8VAR - chains B and F of the 9 polymer chains in the assembly; structure by electron microscopy, 3.90 A resolution.

[Chain B]
Name: DNA polymerase III subunit tau
Organism: Escherichia coli
Notes: EC 2.7.7.7
Reference sequence: P06710 (DPO3X_ECOLI); residues 1-373 here = UniProt positions 1-373
Amino-acid sequence (376 residues; row label = number of the first residue in the row; numbers below 1 keep their minus sign (Gly-2 is residue -2)):
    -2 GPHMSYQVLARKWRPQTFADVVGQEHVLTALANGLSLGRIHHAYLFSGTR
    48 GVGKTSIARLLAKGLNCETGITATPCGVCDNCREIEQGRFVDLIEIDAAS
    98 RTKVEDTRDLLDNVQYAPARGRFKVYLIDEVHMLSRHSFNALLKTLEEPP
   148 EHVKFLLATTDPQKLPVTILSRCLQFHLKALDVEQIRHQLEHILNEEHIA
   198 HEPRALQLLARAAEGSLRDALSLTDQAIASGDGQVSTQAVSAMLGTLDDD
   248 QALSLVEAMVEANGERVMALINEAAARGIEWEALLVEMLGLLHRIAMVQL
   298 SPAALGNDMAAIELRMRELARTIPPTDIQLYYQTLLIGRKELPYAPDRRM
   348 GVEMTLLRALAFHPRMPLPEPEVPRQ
Disordered / not traced: -2 to 0, 363-373
Construct notes: expression tag (-2 to 0)
UniProt features mapped onto this chain:
  - binding site (ATP): Gly45 to Thr52
  - binding site (Zn(2+)): Cys64, Cys73, Cys76, Cys79
  - mutagenesis: Gly118 (G118D: In dnaX2016(Ts); present in both isoforms, unable to grow at 42 degrees Celsius)
Ion coordination: Mg2+: Thr52 (together with ADP); Zn2+: Cys64, Cys73, Cys76, Cys79
Residues lining bound ligands: ADP / beryllium trifluoride: Leu6, Ala7, Arg8, Trp10, Arg11, Pro12, Asp17, Val18, Val19, Gln21, Arg47, Gly48, Val49, Gly50, Lys51, Thr52, Ser53, Asp126, Glu127, Thr157, Leu214, Arg215, Leu218
What the authors report for this chain:
  - catalytic residues: Glu127 (citing earlier work)
  - mutagenesis - K141A: decreased catalytic activity

[Chain F]
Name: Beta sliding clamp
Organism: Escherichia coli
Reference sequence: P0A988 (DPO3B_ECOLI); numbering as in UniProt (aligned over 1-366)
Amino-acid sequence (369 residues; each row starts with the number of its first residue; numbers below 1 keep their minus sign (Gly-2 is residue -2)):
    -2 GPHMKFTVEREHLLKPLQQVSGPLGGRPTLPILGNLLLQVADGTLSLTGT
    48 DLEMEMVARVALVQPHEPGATTVPARKFFDICRGLPEGAEIAVQLEGERM
    98 LVRSGRSRFSLSTLPAADFPNLDDWQSEVEFTLPQATMKRLIEATQFSMA
   148 HQDVRYYLNGMLFETEGEELRTVATDGHRLAVCSMPIGQSLPSHSVIVPR
   198 KGVIELMRMLDGGDNPLRVQIGSNNIRAHVGDFIFTSKLVDGRFPDYRRV
   248 LPKNPDKHLEAGCDLLKQAFARAAILSNEKFRGVRLYVSENQLKITANNP
   298 EQEEAEEILDVTYSGAEMEIGFNVSYVLDVLNALKCENVRMMLTDSVSSV
   348 QIEDAASQSAAYVVMPMRL
Construct notes: expression tag (-2 to 0)
UniProt features mapped onto this chain:
  - binding site (DNA): Arg24, Arg73, Gln149, Tyr153, Tyr154
  - mutagenesis: Arg24 (R24A: Mild defect in DNA replication, impaired loading of clamp on DNA, polymerase speed is wild-type. More severe replication defect and very poor clamp loading; when associated with A-149), Gly66 (G66E: In dnaN159; a temperature- and UV-sensitive mutation, displays altered DNA polymerase usage, chronically induced SOS response; when associated with A-174), Ala133 (A133T: Reduction of synthesis of beta*, probably due to mutation of its promoter), Met135 (M135L: 3-fold reduction of synthesis of beta*, probably due to loss of its start codon), Met146 (M146L: No effect on synthesis of beta*), Gln149 (Q149A: Mild defect in DNA replication, impaired loading of clamp on DNA, polymerase speed is wild-type. More severe replication defect and very poor clamp loading; when associated with A-24), Tyr153 to Tyr154 (Very poor loading of clamp on DNA, polymerase speed is wild-type), Gly174 (G174A: In dnaN159; a temperature- and UV-sensitive mutation, displays altered DNA polymerase usage, chronically induced SOS response; when associated with A-66), Gln265 to Leu366 (In dnaN806; temperature sensitive), Ile272 to Leu273 (Monomeric in solution, binds very tightly to subunit delta (holA). The monomer binds tightly to linear and circular DNA. Cannot bind both Pol III and IV simultaneously)
What the authors report for this chain:
  - binding site for the 30-nt DNA strand: Gly23, Arg24, Arg80

[Interface between chain B and chain F]
Residue-residue contacts (17):
  Ser97(B) - Arg24(F)  hydrogen bond
  Arg98(B) - Pro25(F)  hydrogen bond (side chain-backbone)
  Arg98(B) - Thr26(F)  hydrogen bond
  Asp103(B) - Arg24(F)  salt bridge
  Arg105(B) - Gln149(F)
  Leu107(B) - Thr26(F)
  Asp109(B) - Gln149(F)  hydrogen bond
  Gln112(B) - Tyr153(F)
  Gln112(B) - Val237(F)
  Gln112(B) - Asp238(F)  hydrogen bond (backbone-backbone)
  Tyr113(B) - Glu50(F)  hydrogen bond
  Tyr113(B) - Pro196(F)
  Tyr113(B) - Lys235(F)
  Tyr113(B) - Leu236(F)
  Tyr113(B) - Asp238(F)
  Ala114(B) - Asp238(F)  hydrogen bond (backbone-side chain)
  Pro147(B) - Tyr153(F)
Interface residues without a listed pair, chain B (15 interface residues in all): Lys100, Asp106, Asn110, Glu145, His149
Interface residues without a listed pair, chain F (12 interface residues in all): Lys198

[Overview]
The interface between chain B and chain F involves 15 residues on one side and 12 on the other; the contacts
include 7 hydrogen bonds and 1 salt bridge. Among the polar pairs are Asp103(B)-Arg24(F), Ser97(B)-Arg24(F)
and Arg98(B)-Pro25(F). From the paper: the catalytic residue Glu127(B); K141A of chain B reduces catalytic
activity.
Chain B is DNA polymerase III subunit tau and chain F is Beta sliding clamp, both from Escherichia coli; the
structure, Structure of the E. coli clamp loader bound to the beta clamp in a Closed-DNA2 conformation, was
determined by electron microscopy together with 8VAL, 8VAM, 8VAN, 8VAP, 8VAQ, 8VAS and 8VAT from the same
study.
